4KG3 - chain A; structure by X-ray diffraction, 1.70 A resolution.

[Chain A]
Molecule: mRNA-decapping enzyme subunit 2
From: Saccharomyces cerevisiae
Notes: EC 3.-.-.-; fragment: Dcp2 Nudix domain
Reference sequence: P53550 (DCP2_YEAST); residues 100-245 here = UniProt positions 100-245
Sequence (146 residues; each row starts with the number of its first residue):
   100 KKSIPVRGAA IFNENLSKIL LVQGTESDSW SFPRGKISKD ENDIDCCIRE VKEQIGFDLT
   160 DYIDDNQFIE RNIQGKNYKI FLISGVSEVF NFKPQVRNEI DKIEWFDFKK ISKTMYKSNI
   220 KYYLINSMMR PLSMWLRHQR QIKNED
Unresolved in the structure: 100-101, 240-245
Differences from the reference sequence: engineered mutation Gln153 (Glu in P53550)
Bound ions: Mg2+ near Glu149 (its only coordinating residue here)
Curated features (UniProtKB/Swiss-Prot):
  - motif: Gly134 to Gly155 (Nudix box)
  - binding site (Mn(2+)): Glu149
  - modified residue: Ser116 (Phosphoserine)
What the authors report for this chain:
  - mutagenesis - E153Q: unchanged binding to Mg2+
  - catalytic residues: Lys135
  - mutagenesis - K135A (300-fold): decreased catalytic activity

[Summary]
From UniProt: Mn2+-binding residue Glu149. From the paper: the catalytic residue Lys135; K135A reduces
catalytic activity.
Chain A is mRNA-decapping enzyme subunit 2 (Saccharomyces cerevisiae); the structure, Crystal structure of
Saccharomyces cerevisiae Dcp2 Nudix domain in complex with Mg (E153Q mutation), was determined by X-ray
diffraction (same publication as 4K6E and 4KG4).
